PDB entry 4FYH | X-ray diffraction, 2.44 A resolution | chains A and B

== Chain A (and B) ==
Molecule: Deoxyribonucleoside 5'-monophosphate N-glycosidase
Organism: Rattus norvegicus
Notes: EC 3.2.2.-; chain B of this document is another copy of the same molecule, construct and numbering; everything in this record applies to it too
UniProt: O35820 (RCL_RAT); residues 11-151 here = UniProt positions 11-151
Chain sequence (152 residues; row label = number of the first residue in the row):
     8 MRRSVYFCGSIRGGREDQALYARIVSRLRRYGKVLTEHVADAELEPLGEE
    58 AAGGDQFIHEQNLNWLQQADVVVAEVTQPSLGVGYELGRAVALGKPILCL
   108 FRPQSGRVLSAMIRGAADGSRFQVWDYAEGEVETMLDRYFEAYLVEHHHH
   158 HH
Unresolved in the structure: 8, 45-59, 151-159 (chain B: 8, 44-60, 151-159)
Construct notes: expression tag (8-10, 152-159); engineered mutation Asn69 (Asp in O35820)
Residues lining bound ligands:
  - Triciribine phosphate (TR5; 5-methyl-1-(5-O-phosphono-beta-D-ribofuranosyl)-1,5-dihydro-1,4,5,6,8-pentaazaacenaphthylen-3-amine), molecule 1: Tyr13, Phe14, Cys15, Gly16, Ser17, Ile18, Arg19, Gly20, Thr43, Ile65, Asn69, Ser87, Leu88, Gly89, Val90, Glu93
  - Triciribine phosphate (TR5), molecule 2: Ser117, Ala118, Met119
UniProt features mapped onto this chain:
  - binding site (5-hydroxymethyl-dUMP): Gly16, Ile18, Arg19, Gly20, Ser87, Gly89, Glu93, Ser117
  - modified residue (Phosphoserine): Ser17, Ser87, Ser112, Ser117, Ser127
  - mutagenesis: Tyr13 (Y13A: 100-fold decrease binding affinity for GMP as substrate), Glu93 (E93A: 100-fold increase in Km and 170-fold decrease in catalytic efficiency for dGMP as substrate)
From the paper describing this entry:
  - conformationally variable residues (order/disorder transition, side-chain flip): Arg19, Ala47 to Ala59
  - binding site for Triciribine phosphate: Ile18, Ile65
  - catalytic residues: Tyr13, Glu93 (citing earlier work)

== How chain A and chain B interact ==
Pairs across the interface - 56 pairs, chain A then chain B:
  Arg19(A) - Val115(B)
  Asp62(A) - Ala118(B)
  Asp62(A) - Arg121(B)
  Asp62(A) - Gly122(B)
  Gln63(A) - Gly122(B)
  Gln63(A) - Ala124(B)  hydrogen bond (side chain-backbone)
  Ile65(A) - Ala118(B)  hydrophobic
  His66(A) - Met119(B)
  His66(A) - Gly122(B)
  His66(A) - Ala123(B)
  Asn69(A) - Met119(B)  hydrogen bond
  Val83(A) - Leu88(B)
  Gln85(A) - Leu88(B)
  Pro86(A) - Leu88(B)  hydrophobic
  Ser87(A) - Ser87(B)
  Ser87(A) - Leu88(B)
  Leu88(A) - Val83(B)
  Leu88(A) - Ser87(B)
  Leu88(A) - Gly91(B)
  Leu88(A) - Leu116(B)  hydrophobic
  Leu88(A) - Ser117(B)
  Leu88(A) - Ile120(B)  hydrophobic
  Gly89(A) - Ser117(B)  hydrogen bond (backbone-side chain)
  Gly89(A) - Met119(B)
  Gly91(A) - Leu88(B)
  Gly91(A) - Gly91(B)
  Gly91(A) - Tyr92(B)  hydrogen bond (backbone-backbone)
  Tyr92(A) - Gly91(B)  hydrogen bond (backbone-backbone)
  Tyr92(A) - Tyr92(B)
  Tyr92(A) - Gly95(B)
  Tyr92(A) - Val98(B)  hydrophobic
  Tyr92(A) - Met119(B)  hydrophobic
  Tyr92(A) - Ala123(B)
  Glu93(A) - Met119(B)
  Gly95(A) - Tyr92(B)
  Gly95(A) - Gly95(B)
  Gly95(A) - Arg96(B)
  Arg96(A) - Gly95(B)
  Arg96(A) - Val98(B)
  Val98(A) - Arg96(B)
  Ala99(A) - Ala99(B)  hydrophobic
  Val115(A) - Arg19(B)
  Leu116(A) - Leu88(B)  hydrophobic
  Ser117(A) - Gly89(B)
  Ala118(A) - Asp62(B)
  Ala118(A) - Ile65(B)  hydrophobic
  Met119(A) - His66(B)
  Met119(A) - Asn69(B)  hydrogen bond
  Ile120(A) - Leu88(B)  hydrophobic
  Ile120(A) - Tyr92(B)  hydrophobic
  Arg121(A) - Asp62(B)
  Gly122(A) - Asp62(B)
  Gly122(A) - Gln63(B)
  Gly122(A) - His66(B)
  Ala123(A) - His66(B)
  Ala123(A) - Tyr92(B)
Interface residues without a listed pair, chain A (33 interface residues in all): Gly20, Leu70, Val90, Leu94, Phe129
Interface residues without a listed pair, chain B (33 interface residues in all): Gly20, Leu70, Gln85, Pro86, Val90, Glu93, Leu94

== Overview ==
The chain A/chain B interface involves 33 residues from each chain, with 6 hydrogen bonds. Polar pairs include
Gln63(A)-Ala124(B), Asn69(A)-Met119(B) and Gly89(A)-Ser117(B). Ligands of chain A: Triciribine phosphate. From
the paper: catalytic residues Tyr13(A) and Glu93(A); a binding site for Triciribine phosphate at Ile18(A) and
Ile65(A).
Chain A and chain B are both Deoxyribonucleoside 5'-monophosphate N-glycosidase (Rattus norvegicus); the
structure, Crystal structure of rcl with phospho-triciribine, was determined by X-ray diffraction (same
publication as 4FYI and 4FYK).
